8ZIV - chains D and C of the 3 polymer chains in the assembly; structure by electron microscopy, 2.95 A resolution.

# Chain D
Molecule: Enteropeptidase catalytic light chain
Organism: Homo sapiens
UniProt: P98073 (ENTK_HUMAN); residues 785-1019 here = UniProt positions 785-1019
Amino-acid sequence (235 residues; each row starts with the number of its first residue):
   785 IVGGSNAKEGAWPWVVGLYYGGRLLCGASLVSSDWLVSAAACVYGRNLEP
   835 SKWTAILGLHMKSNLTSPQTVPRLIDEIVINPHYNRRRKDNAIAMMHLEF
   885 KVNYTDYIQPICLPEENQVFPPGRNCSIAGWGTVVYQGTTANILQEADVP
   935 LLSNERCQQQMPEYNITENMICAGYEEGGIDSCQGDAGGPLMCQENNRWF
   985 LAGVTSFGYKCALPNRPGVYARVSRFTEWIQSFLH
Cystine bridges: Cys810-Cys826, Cys910-Cys977, Cys941-Cys956
Covalent attachments: N-acetylglucosamine (NAG) linked to Asn848, Asn887, Asn909, Asn949, Asn980
Sequence notes: engineered mutation Ala825 (His in P98073), Ala876 (Asp in P98073), Ala971 (Ser in P98073)
Curated features (UniProtKB/Swiss-Prot):
  - glycosylation (N-linked (GlcNAc...) asparagine): Asn848, Asn887, Asn909, Asn949

# Chain C
Molecule: Serine protease 1
Organism: Homo sapiens
Notes: EC 3.4.21.4
UniProt: P07477 (TRY1_HUMAN); residues 16-247 here = UniProt positions 16-247
Amino-acid sequence (232 residues; each row starts with the number of its first residue):
    16 APFDDDDKIVGGYNCEENSVPYQVSLNSGYHFCGGSLINEQWVVSAGHCY
    66 KSRIQVRLGEHNIEVLEGNEQFINAAKIIRHPQYDRKTLNNDIMLIKLSS
   116 RAVINARVSTISLPTAPPATGTKCLISGWGNTASSGADYPDELQCLDAPV
   166 LSQAKCEASYPGKITSNMFCVGFLEGGKDSCQGDSGGPVVCNGQLQGVVS
   216 WGDGCAQKNKPGVYTKVYNYVKWIKNTIAANS
Cystine bridges: Cys48-Cys64, Cys139-Cys206
Curated features (UniProtKB/Swiss-Prot):
  - active site (Charge relay system): His63, Asp107, Ser200
  - binding site (Ca(2+)): Glu75, Asn77, Val80, Glu85
  - site: Asp194 (Required for specificity)
  - modified residue: Tyr154 (Sulfotyrosine)
  - natural variant: Ala16 (A16V: In PCTT), Asp22 (D22G: In PCTT), Lys23 (K23R: In PCTT), Asn29 (N29I: In PCTT; N29T: In PCTT), Asn54 (N54S: In PCTT), Glu79 (E79K: In PCTT), Leu104 (L104P: In PCTT), Arg116 (R116C: In PCTT), Arg122 (R122C: In PCTT; R122H: In PCTT), Thr137 (T137M: In a colorectal cancer sample), Cys139 (C139F: In PCTT)
  - mutagenesis: Tyr154 (Y154F: Lack of sulfation)

# How chain D and chain C interact
Contacting residue pairs - 10 pairs, chain D then chain C:
  Arg807(D) - Asn29(C)
  Arg807(D) - Cys30(C)
  Leu808(D) - Cys30(C)
  Lys846(D) - Cys30(C)
  Ser847(D) - Arg122(C)
  Gly922(D) - Tyr28(C)
  Gly922(D) - Glu31(C)
  Gly922(D) - Glu157(C)
  Thr923(D) - Glu31(C)  hydrogen bond (backbone-side chain)
  Thr924(D) - Glu31(C)  hydrogen bond (backbone-side chain)
Interface residues without a listed pair, chain D (8 interface residues in all): Gln921
Interface residues without a listed pair, chain C (8 interface residues in all): Asn77, Asp153

# In short
The chain D/chain C interface involves 8 residues from each chain, with 2 hydrogen bonds. Among the polar
pairs are Thr923(D)-Glu31(C) and Thr924(D)-Glu31(C). Covalently linked N-acetylglucosamine: at Asn848(D),
Asn887(D), Asn909(D), Asn949(D) and Asn980(D).
Chain D is Enteropeptidase catalytic light chain and chain C is Serine protease 1, both from Homo sapiens; the
structure, wtEP-trypsinogen in Tryp-1, was determined by electron microscopy.
